PDB entry 7V8L | electron microscopy, 3.50 A resolution | chains E and F of the 5 polymer chains in the assembly

Chain E:
Name: Lipoprotein-releasing system transmembrane protein LolE
From: Escherichia coli K-12
Reference sequence: P75958 (LOLE_ECOLI); numbering as in UniProt (aligned over 1-414)
Sequence (414 residues; row label = number of the first residue in the row):
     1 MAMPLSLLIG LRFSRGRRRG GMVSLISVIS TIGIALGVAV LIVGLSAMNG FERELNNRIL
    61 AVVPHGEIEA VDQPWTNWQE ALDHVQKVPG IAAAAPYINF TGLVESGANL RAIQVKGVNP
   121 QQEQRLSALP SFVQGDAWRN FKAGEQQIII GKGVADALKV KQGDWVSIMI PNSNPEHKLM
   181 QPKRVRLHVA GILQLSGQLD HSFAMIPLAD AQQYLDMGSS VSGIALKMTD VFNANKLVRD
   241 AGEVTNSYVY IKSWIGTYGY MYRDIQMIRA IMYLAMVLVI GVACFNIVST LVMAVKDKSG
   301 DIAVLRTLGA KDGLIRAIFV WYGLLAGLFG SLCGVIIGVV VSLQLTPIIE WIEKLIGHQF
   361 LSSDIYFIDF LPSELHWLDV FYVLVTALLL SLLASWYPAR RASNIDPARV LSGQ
Disordered / not traced: 1-3, 413-414
Ligand contacts: PCJ ((2R)-3-{[(2S)-3-hydroxy-2-(palmitoylamino)propyl]thio}propane-1,2-diyl dihexadecanoate): Val-40, Gly-44, Ala-47, Met-48, Phe-51, Tyr-260, Met-261, Asp-264, Ile-265, Met-267, Ile-268, Ile-271, Met-272, Ile-349, Phe-360, Leu-361, Tyr-366, Phe-367, Leu-371
From the paper describing this entry:
  - binding site for PCJ: Phe-51, Met-261, Asp-264, Ile-265, Met-267, Ile-268
  - mutagenesis - M267D: unchanged binding to Outer membrane lipoprotein RcsF
  - mutagenesis - D264F, D264K, D264N: abolished growth
  - mutagenesis - D264N, S363DEL/D364DEL/I365DEL/Y366DEL/F367DEL/I368DEL: abolished binding to Outer membrane lipoprotein RcsF
  - mutagenesis - D264A, D264E, D264F, D264K, I365D, Y366D, F367D, I368D: decreased binding to Outer membrane lipoprotein RcsF

Chain F:
Name: Lipoprotein-releasing system ATP-binding protein LolD
From: Escherichia coli K-12
Notes: EC 7.6.2.-
Reference sequence: P75957 (LOLD_ECOLI); residues 1-233 here = UniProt positions 1-233
Sequence (233 residues; each row starts with the number of its first residue):
     1 MNKILLQCDN LCKRYQEGSV QTDVLHNVSF SVGEGEMMAI VGSSGSGKST LLHLLGGLDT
    61 PTSGDVIFNG QPMSKLSSAA KAELRNQKLG FIYQFHHLLP DFTALENVAM PLLIGKKKPA
   121 EINSRALEML KAVGLDHRAN HRPSELSGGE RQRVAIARAL VNNPRLVLAD EPTGNLDARN
   181 ADSIFQLLGE LNRLQGTAFL VVTHDLQLAK RMSRQLEMRD GRLTAELSLM GAE
Disordered / not traced: 1, 231-233
Swiss-Prot annotation at these positions:
  - binding site (ATP): Gly-42 to Ser-49

How chain E and chain F interact:
Residue-residue contacts (29; chain E residue first):
  Ser-6(E) / Leu-113(F)  hydrogen bond (side chain-backbone)
  Leu-8(E) / Phe-102(F)  hydrophobic
  Ile-9(E) / Phe-102(F)  hydrophobic
  Ile-9(E) / Met-110(F)  hydrophobic
  Arg-12(E) / Asp-101(F)  hydrogen bond (side chain-backbone)
  Arg-12(E) / Phe-102(F)
  Arg-12(E) / Glu-106(F)  salt bridge
  Phe-13(E) / Asp-101(F)
  Gly-16(E) / Asp-101(F)
  Lys-298(E) / Asp-101(F)  salt bridge
  Asp-301(E) / Leu-99(F)
  Asp-301(E) / Pro-100(F)
  Val-304(E) / His-97(F)
  Val-304(E) / Arg-158(F)
  Leu-305(E) / Leu-99(F)  hydrophobic
  Arg-306(E) / Arg-85(F)  hydrogen bond (backbone-side chain)
  Thr-307(E) / Arg-85(F)
  Thr-307(E) / Phe-91(F)
  Thr-307(E) / Tyr-93(F)
  Leu-308(E) / Asn-86(F)  hydrogen bond (backbone-side chain)
  Leu-308(E) / Arg-158(F)
  Gly-309(E) / Ala-82(F)
  Gly-309(E) / Arg-85(F)
  Gly-309(E) / Asn-86(F)
  Gly-309(E) / Ile-114(F)
  Ala-310(E) / Ala-82(F)
  Ala-310(E) / Ile-114(F)  hydrophobic
  Leu-314(E) / Ile-114(F)  hydrophobic
  Arg-409(E) / Asp-59(F)
Interface residues without a listed pair, chain E (22 interface residues in all): Ala-303, Lys-311, Asp-312, Asp-406, Ser-412
Interface residues without a listed pair, chain F (21 interface residues in all): Tyr-15, Leu-58, Ser-78, Leu-98, Pro-111

Overview:
22 residues of chain E and 21 residues of chain F are in contact, with 4 hydrogen bonds and 2 salt bridges.
Among the polar pairs are Arg-12(E)/Glu-106(F), Lys-298(E)/Asp-101(F) and Ser-6(E)/Leu-113(F). The paper
reports a binding site for PCJ at Phe-51(E), Met-261(E) and Asp-264(E) among others; D264A, D264E and D264F of
chain E, among others, reduce binding to Outer membrane lipoprotein RcsF; 11 substitutions were tested in all.
Here chain E is Lipoprotein-releasing system transmembrane protein LolE and chain F is Lipoprotein-releasing
system ATP-binding protein LolD, both from Escherichia coli K-12. Entry 7V8L (LolCDE with bound RcsF in
nanodiscs) was determined by electron microscopy together with 7V8I and 7V8M from the same study.
